8Q6S - chain A; structure by X-ray diffraction, 1.99 A resolution.

== Chain A ==
Protein: Putative acetyl xylan esterase
From: Phocaeicola vulgatus ATCC 8482
Reference sequence: A6KWT9 (A6KWT9_PHOV8); residues 23-427 here = UniProt positions 23-427
Chain sequence (426 residues; row label = number of the first residue in the row):
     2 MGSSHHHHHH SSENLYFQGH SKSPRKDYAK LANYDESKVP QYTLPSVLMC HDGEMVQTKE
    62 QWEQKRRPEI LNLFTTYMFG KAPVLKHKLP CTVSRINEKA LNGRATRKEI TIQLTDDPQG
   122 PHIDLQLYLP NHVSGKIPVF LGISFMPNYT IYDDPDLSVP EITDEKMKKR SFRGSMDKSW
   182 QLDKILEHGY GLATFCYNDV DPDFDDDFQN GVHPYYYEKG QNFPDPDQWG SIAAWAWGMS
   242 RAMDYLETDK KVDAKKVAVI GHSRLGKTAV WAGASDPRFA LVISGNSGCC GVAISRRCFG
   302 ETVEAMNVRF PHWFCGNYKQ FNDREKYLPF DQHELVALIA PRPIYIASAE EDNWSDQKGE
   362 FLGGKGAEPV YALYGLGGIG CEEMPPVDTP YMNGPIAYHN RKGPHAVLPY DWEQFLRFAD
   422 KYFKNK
Disordered / not traced: 2-25, 427
Differences from the reference sequence: initiating methionine (2); expression tag (3-22)
Metal / ion sites: Na+: Phe300, Glu302
From the paper describing this entry:
  - catalytic residues: Ser264, Arg265, Asp353, His406
  - specificity-determining residues: Phe146 (proposed by the authors, not directly observed)

== In short ==
Phe300 and Glu302 coordinate Na+. From the paper: catalytic residues Ser264, Arg265 and Asp353 among others;
the specificity determinant Phe146.
Chain A is Putative acetyl xylan esterase (Phocaeicola vulgatus ATCC 8482); the structure, A carbohydrate
esterase family 15 (CE15) glucuronoyl esterase from Phocaeicola vulgatus ATCC 8482, was determined by X-ray
diffraction together with 8QCL and 8QEF from the same study.
